8D54 - chains A and B; structure by X-ray diffraction, 1.40 A resolution.

[Chain A]
Molecule: CG10 Fab heavy chain
From: Mus musculus
Notes: antibody fragment or engineered binder
Sequence (228 residues; numbered 1 to 219 plus 9 insertion-coded residues; the number before each row is that of its first residue; a row labelled like 82A-82C holds insertion residues (82A, then the next letters in order)):
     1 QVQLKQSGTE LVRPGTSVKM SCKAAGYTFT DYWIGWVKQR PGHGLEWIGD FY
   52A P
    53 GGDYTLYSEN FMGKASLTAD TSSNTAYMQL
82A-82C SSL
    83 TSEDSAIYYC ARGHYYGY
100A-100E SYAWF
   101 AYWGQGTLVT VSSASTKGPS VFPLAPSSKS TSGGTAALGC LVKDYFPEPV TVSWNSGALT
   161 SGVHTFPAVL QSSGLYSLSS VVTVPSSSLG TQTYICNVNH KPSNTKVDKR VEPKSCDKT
Not modelled in the structure: 130-132, 217-219
Disulfides: Cys22-Cys92, Cys140-Cys196

[Chain B]
Molecule: CG10 Fab light chain
From: Mus musculus
Notes: antibody fragment or engineered binder
Sequence (218 residues; each row starts with the number of its first residue; a row labelled like 27A-27D holds insertion residues (27A, then the next letters in order)):
     1 DIVLTQSPAS LAVSLGQRAT ISCKASQ
27A-27D SVDY
    28 DGDSYMNWYQ QKPGQPPKLL IYAASNLESG IPARFSGSGS GTDFTLNIHP VGEEDAATYY
    88 CQQSHEDPWT FGGGTMLEIK RTVAAPSVFI FPPSDEQLKS GTASVVCLLN NFYPREAKVQ
   148 WKVDNALQSG NSQESVTEQD SKDSTYSLSS TLTLSKADYE KHKVYACEVT HQGLSSPVTK
   208 SFNRGEC
Disulfides: Cys23-Cys88, Cys134-Cys194

[How chain A and chain B interact]
Disulfides between the chains: Cys216(A)-Cys214(B)
Contacting residue pairs (73; chain A residue first):
  Gln39(A) - Gln38(B)  hydrogen bond
  Gly44(A) - Tyr87(B)
  Leu45(A) - Pro44(B)  hydrophobic
  Leu45(A) - Tyr87(B)  hydrophobic
  Leu45(A) - Phe98(B)
  Trp47(A) - Pro95(B)  hydrophobic
  Trp47(A) - Trp96(B)
  Asp50(A) - Trp96(B)  hydrogen bond
  Leu58(A) - Asp94(B)
  Tyr91(A) - Gln38(B)  hydrogen bond
  Tyr91(A) - Gln42(B)
  Tyr91(A) - Pro43(B)  hydrophobic
  Tyr98(A) - Tyr49(B)  hydrophobic
  Tyr98(A) - Ala50(B)  hydrophobic
  Tyr98(A) - Asn53(B)
  Gly99(A) - Tyr32(B)
  Tyr100(A) - Tyr27D(B)  hydrophobic
  Tyr100(A) - Asp28(B)  hydrogen bond
  Tyr100(A) - Tyr32(B)  hydrogen bond (backbone-side chain)
  Ser100A(A) - Tyr32(B)
  Ser100A(A) - Ser91(B)  hydrogen bond (side chain-backbone)
  Tyr100B(A) - Trp96(B)
  Ala100C(A) - Asn34(B)  hydrogen bond (backbone-side chain)
  Ala100C(A) - Gln89(B)  hydrogen bond (backbone-side chain)
  Ala100C(A) - Ser91(B)
  Ala100C(A) - Trp96(B)
  Trp100D(A) - Tyr32(B)  hydrophobic
  Trp100D(A) - Asn34(B)
  Trp100D(A) - Ala50(B)
  Trp100D(A) - Ser91(B)
  Phe100E(A) - Tyr36(B)  hydrogen bond (backbone-side chain)
  Phe100E(A) - Leu46(B)
  Ala101(A) - Leu46(B)  hydrophobic
  Ala101(A) - Glu55(B)
  Trp103(A) - Tyr36(B)  hydrophobic
  Trp103(A) - Pro43(B)  hydrophobic
  Trp103(A) - Pro44(B)
  Gly104(A) - Pro43(B)
  Phe122(A) - Ser121(B)
  Phe122(A) - Glu123(B)
  Phe122(A) - Gln124(B)
  Pro123(A) - Ser121(B)
  Pro123(A) - Glu123(B)
  Leu124(A) - Phe118(B)  hydrophobic
  Leu124(A) - Val133(B)  hydrophobic
  Ala125(A) - Phe118(B)
  Ala137(A) - Phe116(B)  hydrophobic
  Ala137(A) - Phe118(B)
  Leu141(A) - Ser131(B)
  Lys143(A) - Gln124(B)
  Lys143(A) - Ser131(B)
  His164(A) - Asn137(B)
  His164(A) - Asn138(B)  hydrogen bond
  His164(A) - Asp167(B)
  His164(A) - Ser174(B)  hydrogen bond
  Phe166(A) - Leu135(B)  hydrophobic
  Phe166(A) - Ser162(B)
  Phe166(A) - Thr164(B)
  Phe166(A) - Ser174(B)
  Phe166(A) - Leu175(B)
  Phe166(A) - Ser176(B)
  Pro167(A) - Ser162(B)  hydrogen bond (backbone-side chain)
  Pro167(A) - Val163(B)
  Val169(A) - Gln160(B)
  Val169(A) - Glu161(B)
  Val169(A) - Ser162(B)
  Leu170(A) - Gln160(B)  hydrogen bond (backbone-side chain)
  Gln171(A) - Gln160(B)
  Val181(A) - Leu135(B)  hydrophobic
  Thr183(A) - Asn137(B)
  Lys214(A) - Asp122(B)  salt bridge
  Cys216(A) - Glu213(B)
  Cys216(A) - Cys214(B)  disulfide
Interface residues without a listed pair, chain A (40 interface residues in all): Glu46, Thr135, Ala136, Leu138, Lys209
Interface residues without a listed pair, chain B (44 interface residues in all): Asp30

[Overview]
Chain A and chain B form an interface of 40 and 44 residues respectively; the contacts include 1 disulfide
bond, 13 hydrogen bonds and 1 salt bridge. Polar pairs include Lys214(A)-Asp122(B), Gln39(A)-Gln38(B) and
Asp50(A)-Trp96(B).
Here chain A is CG10 Fab heavy chain and chain B is CG10 Fab light chain, both from Mus musculus. Entry 8D54
(anti HIV gp120/CD4 complex antibody CG10 Fab) was determined by X-ray diffraction.
